3KLS - chains A and X; structure by X-ray diffraction, 3.60 A resolution.

== Chain A ==
Molecule: Complement C5
Source organism: Homo sapiens
UniProtKB: P01031 (CO5_HUMAN); numbering as in UniProt (aligned over 1-1676)
Chain sequence (1676 residues; numbered 1 to 1676; the number before each row is that of its first residue):
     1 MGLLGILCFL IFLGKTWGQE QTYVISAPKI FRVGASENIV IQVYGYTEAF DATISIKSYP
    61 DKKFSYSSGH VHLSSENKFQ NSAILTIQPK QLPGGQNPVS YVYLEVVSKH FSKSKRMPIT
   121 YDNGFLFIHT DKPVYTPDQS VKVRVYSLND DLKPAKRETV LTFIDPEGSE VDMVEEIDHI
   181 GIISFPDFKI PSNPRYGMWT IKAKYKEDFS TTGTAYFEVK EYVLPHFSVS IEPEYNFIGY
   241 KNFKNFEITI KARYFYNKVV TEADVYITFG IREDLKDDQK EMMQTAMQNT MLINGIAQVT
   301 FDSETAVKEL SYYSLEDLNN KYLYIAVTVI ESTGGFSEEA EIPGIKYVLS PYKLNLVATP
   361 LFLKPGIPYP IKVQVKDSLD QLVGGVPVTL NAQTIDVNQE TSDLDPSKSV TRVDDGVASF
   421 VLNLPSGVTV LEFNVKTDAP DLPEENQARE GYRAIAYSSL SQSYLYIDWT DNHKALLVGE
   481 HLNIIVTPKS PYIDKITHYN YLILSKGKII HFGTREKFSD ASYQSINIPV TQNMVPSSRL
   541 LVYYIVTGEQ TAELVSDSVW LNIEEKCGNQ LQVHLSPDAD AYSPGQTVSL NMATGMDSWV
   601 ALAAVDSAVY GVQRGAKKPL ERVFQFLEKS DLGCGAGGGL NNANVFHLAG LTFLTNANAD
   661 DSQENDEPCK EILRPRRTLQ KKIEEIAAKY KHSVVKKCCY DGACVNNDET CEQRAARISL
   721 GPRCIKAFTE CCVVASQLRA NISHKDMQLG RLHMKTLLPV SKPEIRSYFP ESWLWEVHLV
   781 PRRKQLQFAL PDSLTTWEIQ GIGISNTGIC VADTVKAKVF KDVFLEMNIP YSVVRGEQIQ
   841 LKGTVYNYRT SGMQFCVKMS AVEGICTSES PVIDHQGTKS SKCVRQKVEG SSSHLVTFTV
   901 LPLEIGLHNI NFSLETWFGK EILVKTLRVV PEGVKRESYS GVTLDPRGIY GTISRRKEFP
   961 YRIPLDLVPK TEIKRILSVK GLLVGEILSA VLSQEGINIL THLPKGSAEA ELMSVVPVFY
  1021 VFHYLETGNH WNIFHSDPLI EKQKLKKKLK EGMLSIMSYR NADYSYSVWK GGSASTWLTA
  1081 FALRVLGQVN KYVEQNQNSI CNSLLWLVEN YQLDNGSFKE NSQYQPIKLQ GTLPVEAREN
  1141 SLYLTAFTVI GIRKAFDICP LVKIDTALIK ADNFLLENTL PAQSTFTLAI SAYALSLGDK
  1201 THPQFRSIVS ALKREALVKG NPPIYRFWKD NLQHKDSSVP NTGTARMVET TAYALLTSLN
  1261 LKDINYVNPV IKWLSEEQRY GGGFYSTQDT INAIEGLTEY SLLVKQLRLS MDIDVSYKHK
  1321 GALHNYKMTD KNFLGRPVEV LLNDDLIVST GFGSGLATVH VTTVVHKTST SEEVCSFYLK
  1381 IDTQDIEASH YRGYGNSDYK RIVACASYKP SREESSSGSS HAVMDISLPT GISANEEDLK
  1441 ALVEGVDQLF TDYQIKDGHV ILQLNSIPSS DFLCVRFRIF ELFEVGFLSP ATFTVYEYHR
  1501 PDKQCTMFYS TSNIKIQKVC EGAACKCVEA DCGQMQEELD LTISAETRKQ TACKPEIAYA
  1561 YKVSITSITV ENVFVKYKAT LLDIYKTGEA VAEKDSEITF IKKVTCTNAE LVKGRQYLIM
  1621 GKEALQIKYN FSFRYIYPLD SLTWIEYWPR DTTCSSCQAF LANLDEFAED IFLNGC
Not modelled in the structure: 1-21, 674-678, 744-748, 871-881, 1387-1398
Disulfide bonds: Cys-567/Cys-810, Cys-634/Cys-669, Cys-698/Cys-724, Cys-699/Cys-731, Cys-711/Cys-732, Cys-856/Cys-883, Cys-866/Cys-1527, Cys-1101/Cys-1159, Cys-1375/Cys-1505, Cys-1405/Cys-1474, Cys-1520/Cys-1525, Cys-1532/Cys-1606, Cys-1553/Cys-1676, Cys-1654/Cys-1657
Glycans and other covalent adducts: N-acetylglucosamine (NAG) linked to Asn-741, Asn-911
Bound ions: Cd2+ site 1: Glu-247 (shared with 1 residue of chain B); Cd2+ site 2: Asp-264, His-753; Cd2+ site 3: Glu-339, Glu-764; Cd2+ site 4: Asp-471, Glu-480; Cd2+ site 5: Gln-886, His-894, Glu-1589; Cd2+ site 6: Glu-1666 (shared with 1 residue of chain B)
Reported in the primary citation:
  - specificity-determining residues: His-511 to Glu-516 (by similarity / conservation)

== Chain X ==
Molecule: Exotoxin 1
Source organism: Staphylococcus aureus subsp. aureus
UniProtKB: Q6GJP2 (Q6GJP2_STAAR); numbering as in UniProt (aligned over 1-231)
Chain sequence (231 residues; row label = number of the first residue in the row):
     1 MKLKTLAKAT LALGLLTTGV ITSEGQAVQA AEKQGRVQHL HDIRDLHRYY SSESFEYSNV
    61 SGKVENYNGS NVVRFNPKDQ NHQLFLLGKD KEQYKEGLQG QNVFVVQELI DPNGRLSTVG
   121 GVTKKNNKTS ETNTPLFVNK VNGEDLDASI DSFLIQKEEI SLKELDFKIR QQLVNNYGLY
   181 KGTSKYGKII INLKDENKVE IDLGDKLQFE RMGDVLNSKD IRGISVTINQ I
Not modelled in the structure: 1-39, 231
Differences from the reference sequence: engineered mutation Gly-35 (Glu in Q6GJP2)
Reported in the primary citation:
  - conformationally variable residues (loop rearrangement): Val-141 to Asp-145
  - mutagenesis - N68T/L109A/P112A: decreased binding to IgA

== How chain A and chain X interact ==
Contacting residue pairs (35; chain A residue first):
  Asn-38(A) / Ile-150(X)
  Asn-77(A) / Asn-139(X)
  Lys-78(A) / Gly-143(X)  hydrogen bond (side chain-backbone)
  Lys-78(A) / Glu-144(X)  salt bridge
  Lys-78(A) / Leu-146(X)
  Gln-80(A) / Leu-146(X)
  Asn-81(A) / Phe-137(X)
  Ser-82(A) / Phe-137(X)
  Ser-82(A) / Ile-150(X)
  Ile-84(A) / Pro-135(X)  hydrophobic
  Asp-151(A) / Asn-133(X)  hydrogen bond
  Lys-153(A) / Asn-133(X)
  Lys-153(A) / Leu-154(X)
  Lys-156(A) / Glu-131(X)  salt bridge
  Tyr-501(A) / Leu-146(X)
  Tyr-501(A) / Asp-147(X)  hydrogen bond
  Tyr-501(A) / Ala-148(X)
  Ile-510(A) / Ser-149(X)
  Ile-510(A) / Ile-150(X)  hydrogen bond (backbone-backbone)
  His-511(A) / Ala-148(X)
  His-511(A) / Ser-149(X)  hydrogen bond
  Phe-512(A) / Ala-148(X)  hydrogen bond (backbone-backbone)
  Gly-513(A) / Leu-146(X)
  Thr-514(A) / Glu-144(X)
  Thr-514(A) / Asp-145(X)
  Thr-514(A) / Leu-146(X)  hydrogen bond (backbone-backbone)
  Arg-515(A) / Asp-145(X)
  Arg-515(A) / Asp-147(X)  salt bridge
  Glu-516(A) / Glu-144(X)
  Glu-516(A) / Asp-145(X)  hydrogen bond (backbone-side chain)
  Asn-527(A) / Asp-147(X)
  Asn-533(A) / Asp-151(X)
  Arg-782(A) / Glu-53(X)  salt bridge
  Asn-806(A) / Glu-131(X)  hydrogen bond
  Asn-806(A) / Leu-154(X)
Interface residues without a listed pair, chain A (26 interface residues in all): Ala-83, Pro-154, His-498, Ile-509
Interface residues without a listed pair, chain X (17 interface residues in all): Tyr-177
From the paper, about this interface:
  - specific contacts: Tyr-501(A)/Asp-147(X) (hydrogen bond), Arg-515(A)/Asp-147(X) (salt bridge), Arg-782(A)/Glu-53(X) (salt bridge)
  - interface residues, chain A: His-511(A)
  - interface residues, chain X: Glu-131(X), Glu-144(X)
  - hot spots on chain X (mutagenesis) - D147A, S149A (Kd 37 nM): decreased binding to Complement C5 (chain A)

== Summary ==
Chain A and chain X form an interface of 26 and 17 residues respectively, with 9 hydrogen bonds and 4 salt
bridges. Among the polar pairs are Lys-78(A)/Glu-144(X), Lys-156(A)/Glu-131(X) and Arg-515(A)/Asp-147(X). The
authors report a hydrogen bond between Tyr-501(A) and Asp-147(X); salt bridges between Arg-515(A) and
Asp-147(X) and Arg-782(A) and Glu-53(X). The paper reports that D147A and S149A of chain X reduce binding to
Complement C5 (chain A); interface residues His-511(A) and Glu-131(X) among others.
Here chain A is Complement C5 (Homo sapiens) and chain X is Exotoxin 1 (Staphylococcus aureus subsp. aureus).
Entry 3KLS (Structure of complement C5 in complex with SSL7) was determined by X-ray diffraction together with
3KM9 from the same study.
